8TYW - chains B and N of the 5 polymer chains in the assembly; structure by electron microscopy, 3.43 A resolution.

[Chain B]
Name: Guanine nucleotide-binding protein G(I)/G(S)/G(T) subunit beta-1
From: Homo sapiens
UniProt: P62873 (GBB1_HUMAN); residue numbers follow UniProt; this construct covers 2-340
Amino-acid sequence (350 residues; each row starts with the number of its first residue; numbers below 1 keep their minus sign (Met-9 is residue -9)):
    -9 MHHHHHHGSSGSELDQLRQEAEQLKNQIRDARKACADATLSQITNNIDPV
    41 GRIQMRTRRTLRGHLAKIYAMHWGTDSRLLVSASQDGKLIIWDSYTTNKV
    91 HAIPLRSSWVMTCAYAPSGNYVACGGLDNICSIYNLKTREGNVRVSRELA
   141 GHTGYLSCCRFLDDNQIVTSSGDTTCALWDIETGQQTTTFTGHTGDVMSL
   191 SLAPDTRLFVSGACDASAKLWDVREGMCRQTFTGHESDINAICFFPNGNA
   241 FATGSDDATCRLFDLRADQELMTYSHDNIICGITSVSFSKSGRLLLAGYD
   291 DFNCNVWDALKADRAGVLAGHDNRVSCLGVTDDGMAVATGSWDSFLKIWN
Not modelled in the structure: -9 to 1
Differences from the reference sequence: expression tag (-9 to 1)
Curated features (UniProtKB/Swiss-Prot):
  - modified residue: Ser2 (N-acetylserine), His266 (Phosphohistidine)

[Chain N]
Name: Nb35
From: Lama glama
Amino-acid sequence (138 residues; each row starts with the number of its first residue):
     1 QVQLQESGGGLVQPGGSLRLSCAASGFTFSNYKMNWVRQAPGKGLEWVSD
    51 ISQSGASISYTGSVKGRFTISRDNAKNTLYLQMNSLKPEDTAVYYCARCP
   101 APFTRDCFDVTSTTYAYRGQGTQVTVSSHHHHHHEPEA
Not modelled in the structure: 129-138
Disulfides: Cys22-Cys96, Cys99-Cys107

[Interface between chain B and chain N]
Contacting residue pairs - 21 pairs, chain B then chain N:
  Arg8(B) - Gln120(N)
  Lys15(B) - Gln1(N)  hydrogen bond
  Thr184(B) - Thr114(N)
  Cys204(B) - Ala116(N)
  Cys204(B) - Tyr117(N)  hydrogen bond (backbone-side chain)
  Asp205(B) - Ala116(N)
  Ala206(B) - Tyr117(N)
  Thr223(B) - Gln1(N)
  His225(B) - Val2(N)
  Glu226(B) - Val2(N)
  Glu226(B) - Phe27(N)
  Glu226(B) - Thr28(N)  hydrogen bond (side chain-backbone)
  Glu226(B) - Tyr32(N)  hydrogen bond
  Glu226(B) - Arg98(N)  hydrogen bond (backbone-side chain)
  Ser227(B) - Pro100(N)  hydrogen bond (side chain-backbone)
  Ser227(B) - Tyr117(N)  hydrogen bond (backbone-side chain)
  Asp228(B) - Tyr117(N)  hydrogen bond (backbone-side chain)
  Asp246(B) - Pro102(N)
  Asp247(B) - Tyr32(N)
  Asp247(B) - Pro102(N)
  Ile270(B) - Phe103(N)
Also at the interface, not in a pair above, chain N (14 interface residues in all): Ala101

[In short]
Chain B and chain N each contribute 14 residues to their interface; the contacts include 8 hydrogen bonds.
Polar pairs include Lys15(B)-Gln1(N), Cys204(B)-Tyr117(N) and Glu226(B)-Thr28(N).
Chain B is Guanine nucleotide-binding protein G(I)/G(S)/G(T) subunit beta-1 (Homo sapiens) and chain N is Nb35
(Lama glama); the structure, cryo-EM structure of GPR6-Gs-Nb35 complex, was determined by electron microscopy.
